3PV2 - chains A and D of the 4 polymer chains in the assembly; structure by X-ray diffraction, 2.15 A resolution.

== Chain A (and D) ==
Name: DegQ
Organism: Legionella fallonii
Notes: chain D of this document is another copy of the same molecule, construct and numbering; everything in this record applies to it too
Amino-acid sequence (451 residues; row label = number of the first residue in the row; numbers below 1 keep their minus sign (Met-11 is residue -11)):
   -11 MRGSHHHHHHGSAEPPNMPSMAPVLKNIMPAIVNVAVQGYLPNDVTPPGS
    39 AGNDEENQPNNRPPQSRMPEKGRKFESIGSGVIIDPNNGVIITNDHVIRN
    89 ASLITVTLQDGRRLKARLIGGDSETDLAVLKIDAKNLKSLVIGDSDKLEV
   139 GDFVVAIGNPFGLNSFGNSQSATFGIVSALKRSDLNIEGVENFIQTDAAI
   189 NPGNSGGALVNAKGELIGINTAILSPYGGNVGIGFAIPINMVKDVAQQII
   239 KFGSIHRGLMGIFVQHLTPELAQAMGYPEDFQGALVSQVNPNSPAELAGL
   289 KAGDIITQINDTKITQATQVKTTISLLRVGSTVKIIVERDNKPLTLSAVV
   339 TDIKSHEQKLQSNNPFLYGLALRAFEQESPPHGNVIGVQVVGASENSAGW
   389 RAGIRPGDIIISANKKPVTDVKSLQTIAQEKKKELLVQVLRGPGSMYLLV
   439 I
Not modelled in the structure: -11 to 5, 32-60, 152-156, 170-179, 213-218 (chain D: -11 to 5, 31-60, 152-156, 170-178, 212-218)
From the paper describing this entry:
  - catalytic residues: His84, Asp114, Ser193
  - conformationally variable residues (loop rearrangement): Pro190

== Chain A / chain D interface ==
Residue-residue contacts - 16 pairs, chain A then chain D:
  Lys62(A) with Glu383(D), salt bridge
  Leu91(A) with Glu383(D); Asn384(D)
  Thr93(A) with Arg389(D)
  Arg101(A) with Arg389(D), hydrogen bond (side chain-backbone); Ile439(D)
  Glu383(A) with Lys62(D), salt bridge; Leu91(D)
  Asn384(A) with Leu91(D); Lys103(D)
  Arg389(A) with Arg101(D), hydrogen bond (backbone-side chain); Lys103(D)
  Arg393(A) with Leu151(D)
  Ile439(A) with Arg100(D); Arg101(D); Leu102(D), hydrophobic
Also at the interface, not in a pair above, chain A (14 interface residues in all): Gln26, Arg100, Leu102, Lys103, Gly391
Also at the interface, not in a pair above, chain D (14 interface residues in all): Gln26, Thr93, Trp388

== In short ==
The chain A/chain D interface involves 14 residues from each chain; the contacts include 2 hydrogen bonds and
2 salt bridges. Polar pairs include Lys62(A)-Glu383(D) and Arg101(A)-Arg389(D). From the paper: catalytic
residues His84(A), Asp114(A) and Ser193(A); conformational variability at Pro190(A).
Both chains are DegQ (Legionella fallonii). Entry 3PV2 (Structure of Legionella fallonii DegQ (wt)) was
determined by X-ray diffraction (same publication as 3PV3, 3PV4 and 3PV5).
